8IJ3 - chains B and G of the 5 polymer chains in the assembly; structure by electron microscopy, 3.28 A resolution.

== Chain B ==
Name: Guanine nucleotide-binding protein G(I)/G(S)/G(T) subunit beta-1
Source organism: Homo sapiens
Reference sequence: P62873 (GBB1_HUMAN); residue numbers follow UniProt; this construct covers 4-340
Sequence (337 residues; numbered 4 to 340; the number before each row is that of its first residue):
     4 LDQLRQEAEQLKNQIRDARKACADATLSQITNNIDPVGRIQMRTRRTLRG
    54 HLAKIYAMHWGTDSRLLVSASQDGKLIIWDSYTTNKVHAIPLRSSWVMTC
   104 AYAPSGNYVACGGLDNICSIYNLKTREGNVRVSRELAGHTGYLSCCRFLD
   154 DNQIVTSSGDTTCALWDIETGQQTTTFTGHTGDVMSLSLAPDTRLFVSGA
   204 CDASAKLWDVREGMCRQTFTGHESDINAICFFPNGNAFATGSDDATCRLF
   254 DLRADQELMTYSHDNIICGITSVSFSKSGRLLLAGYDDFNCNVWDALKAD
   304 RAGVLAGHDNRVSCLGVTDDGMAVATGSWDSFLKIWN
UniProt features mapped onto this chain:
  - modified residue: H266 (Phosphohistidine)
  - natural variant: L30 (L30F: In MRD42; uncertain significance), R52 (R52G: In MRD42), G64 (G64V: In MRD42), D76 (D76E: In MRD42; D76G: In MRD42), G77 (G77S: In MRD42), K78 (K78R: In MRD42), I80 (I80N: In MRD42; I80T: In MRD42), H91 (H91R: In MRD42; uncertain significance), A92 (A92T: In MRD42), P94 (P94S: In MRD42), L95 (L95P: In MRD42), R96 (R96L: In MRD42), 5 further natural variant entries in UniProt

== Chain G ==
Name: Guanine nucleotide-binding protein G(I)/G(S)/G(O) subunit gamma-2
Source organism: Homo sapiens
Reference sequence: P59768 (GBG2_HUMAN); residues 8-63 here = UniProt positions 8-63
Sequence (56 residues; numbered 8 to 63; the number before each row is that of its first residue):
     8 SIAQARKLVEQLKMEANIDRIKVSKAAADLMAYCEAHAKEDPLLTPVPAS
    58 ENPFRE

== Chain B / chain G interface ==
Residue-residue contacts - 69 pairs, chain B then chain G:
  L4(B) - I9(G)  hydrophobic
  L7(B) - A12(G)  hydrophobic
  L7(B) - V16(G)
  R8(B) - A12(G)
  A11(B) - L19(G)
  L14(B) - V16(G)
  L14(B) - L19(G)  hydrophobic
  L14(B) - K20(G)
  Q17(B) - A23(G)
  I18(B) - E22(G)
  I18(B) - A23(G)  hydrophobic
  I18(B) - R27(G)
  A21(B) - R27(G)
  C25(B) - R27(G)
  C25(B) - I28(G)  hydrogen bond (side chain-backbone)
  C25(B) - K29(G)
  C25(B) - V30(G)
  A26(B) - V30(G)  hydrophobic
  D27(B) - K29(G)  salt bridge
  D27(B) - S31(G)
  A28(B) - V30(G)
  L30(B) - A34(G)  hydrophobic
  I37(B) - M38(G)  hydrophobic
  V40(B) - L51(G)  hydrophobic
  I43(B) - L51(G)
  R48(B) - F61(G)
  R48(B) - E63(G)  hydrogen bond (side chain-backbone)
  R49(B) - P60(G)
  R49(B) - F61(G)
  R49(B) - R62(G)  hydrogen bond (side chain-backbone)
  S84(B) - F61(G)
  Y85(B) - P60(G)
  Y85(B) - F61(G)  hydrophobic
  M217(B) - M21(G)  hydrophobic
  C218(B) - Q18(G)  hydrogen bond (backbone-side chain)
  C218(B) - E22(G)
  R219(B) - E22(G)
  Q220(B) - I25(G)
  T221(B) - E22(G)  hydrogen bond
  F235(B) - Y40(G)  hydrophobic
  P236(B) - Y40(G)
  D254(B) - A33(G)
  R256(B) - R27(G)
  R256(B) - I28(G)
  R256(B) - D36(G)  salt bridge
  A257(B) - R27(G)
  D258(B) - I25(G)
  D258(B) - R27(G)  salt bridge
  L261(B) - V30(G)  hydrophobic
  S279(B) - D48(G)  hydrogen bond
  K280(B) - E47(G)
  K280(B) - D48(G)
  S281(B) - Y40(G)
  S281(B) - C41(G)
  S281(B) - H44(G)
  S281(B) - D48(G)  hydrogen bond
  G282(B) - C41(G)  hydrogen bond (backbone-side chain)
  R283(B) - L51(G)
  L300(B) - C41(G)  hydrophobic
  D323(B) - P49(G)
  G324(B) - P49(G)
  G324(B) - L50(G)
  M325(B) - P49(G)  hydrophobic
  M325(B) - P60(G)
  A326(B) - F61(G)  hydrophobic
  V327(B) - L50(G)  hydrophobic
  N340(B) - L50(G)
  N340(B) - N59(G)  hydrogen bond
  N340(B) - F61(G)
Other interface residues (no listed pair), chain B (55 interface residues in all): K15, R22, I33, M45, R46, T181, N237, L252, Q259, L284, I338
Other interface residues (no listed pair), chain G (39 interface residues in all): R13, K14, L15, D26, K32, L37, A45

== Overview ==
55 residues of chain B and 39 residues of chain G are in contact; the contacts include 9 hydrogen bonds and 3
salt bridges. Among the polar pairs are D27(B)-K29(G), R256(B)-D36(G) and D258(B)-R27(G).
Chain B is Guanine nucleotide-binding protein G(I)/G(S)/G(T) subunit beta-1 and chain G is Guanine
nucleotide-binding protein G(I)/G(S)/G(O) subunit gamma-2, both from Homo sapiens; the structure, Cryo-EM
structure of human HCAR2-Gi complex without ligand (apo state), was determined by electron microscopy together
with 8IJA, 8IJB and 8IJD from the same study.
